Entry 4UU5 (X-ray diffraction, 1.23 A resolution); this record covers chains A and B.

Chain A:
Protein: Maguk P55 subfamily member 5
Organism: Homo sapiens
Notes: fragment: pdz domain, residues 251-335
UniProt: Q8N3R9 (MPP5_HUMAN); residues 251-335 here = UniProt positions 251-335
Amino-acid sequence (90 residues; numbered 246 to 335; the number before each row is that of its first residue):
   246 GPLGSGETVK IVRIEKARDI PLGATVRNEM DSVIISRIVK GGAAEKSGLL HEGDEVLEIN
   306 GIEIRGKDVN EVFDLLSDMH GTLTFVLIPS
Sequence notes: expression tag (246-250)
Bound ions: Na+: S322, D323
Curated features (UniProtKB/Swiss-Prot):
  - mutagenesis: F318 (F318A/C: Increases interaction with CRB1)
Reported in the primary citation:
  - conformationally variable residues (side-chain flip): F318, L321
  - specificity-determining residues: R282, V314, N315 (by similarity / conservation)

Chain B:
Protein: Protein crumbs homolog 1
Organism: Homo sapiens
UniProt: P82279 (CRUM1_HUMAN); residues 1390-1406 here = UniProt positions 1390-1406
Amino-acid sequence (17 residues; row label = number of the first residue in the row):
  1390 RVEMWNLMPP PAMERLI
Not modelled in the structure: 1390-1392
Modified residues: M1402 (methionine sulfoxide; SME)
Curated features (UniProtKB/Swiss-Prot):
  - natural variant: R1390 to I1406 (deletion: Found in a patient with early-onset retinal dystrophy; uncertain significance)
  - mutagenesis: E1403 to I1406 (Abolishes interaction with PALS1. Not required for interaction with EPB41L5)
Reported in the primary citation:
  - mutagenesis - M1402A: unchanged binding to Maguk P55 subfamily member 5 (chain A)

Chain A / chain B interface:
Contacting residue pairs (21):
  K261(A) with I1406(B)
  P266(A) with L1405(B), hydrophobic; I1406(B)
  L267(A) with I1406(B), hydrogen bond (backbone-backbone)
  G268(A) with I1406(B), hydrogen bond (backbone-backbone)
  A269(A) with L1405(B); I1406(B), hydrogen bond (backbone-backbone)
  T270(A) with E1403(B), hydrogen bond; R1404(B)
  V271(A) with M1402(B); E1403(B); R1404(B), hydrogen bond (backbone-backbone)
  R272(A) with M1402(B)
  S281(A) with E1403(B), hydrogen bond
  R282(A) with E1403(B), salt bridge
  V314(A) with M1402(B); R1404(B)
  N315(A) with R1404(B), hydrogen bond
  F318(A) with R1404(B); L1405(B)
  L321(A) with I1406(B), hydrophobic
Other interface residues (no listed pair), chain A (17 interface residues in all): N273, V284, V317
Other interface residues (no listed pair), chain B (6 interface residues in all): A1401
The authors on this interface:
  - residue pairs: P266(A)-L1405(B) (hydrophobic contact), L267(A)-I1406(B) (backbone contact), G268(A)-I1406(B) (backbone contact), A269(A)-I1406(B) (backbone contact), T270(A)-E1403(B) (hydrogen bond), S281(A)-E1403(B), R282(A)-E1403(B) (salt bridge), V314(A)-R1404(B), N315(A)-R1404(B) (hydrogen bond), F318(A)-R1404(B) (cation-pi contact), I1406(B)-L321(A) (hydrophobic contact)
  - hot spots on chain B (mutagenesis) - I1406A: abolished binding to Maguk P55 subfamily member 5 (chain A)

Summary:
The interface between chain A and chain B involves 17 residues on one side and 6 on the other; the contacts
include 7 hydrogen bonds and 1 salt bridge. Among the polar pairs are R282(A)-E1403(B), L267(A)-I1406(B) and
T270(A)-E1403(B). The paper describes hydrophobic contacts between P266(A) and L1405(B) and I1406(B) and
L321(A); backbone contacts between L267(A) and I1406(B), G268(A) and I1406(B) and A269(A) and I1406(B);
hydrogen bonds between T270(A) and E1403(B) and N315(A) and R1404(B). The paper reports that I1406A of chain B
abolishes binding to Maguk P55 subfamily member 5 (chain A); specificity determinants R282(A), V314(A) and
N315(A).
Here chain A is Maguk P55 subfamily member 5 and chain B is Protein crumbs homolog 1, both from Homo sapiens.
Entry 4UU5 (Crystal structure of the pdz domain of PALS1 in complex with the crb peptide) was determined by
X-ray diffraction (same publication as 4UU6).
